Entry 5F2O (X-ray diffraction, 1.85 A resolution); this record covers chains A and B.

Chain A (and B):
Name: fatty acid O-methyltransferase
From: Mycobacterium marinum (strain ATCC BAA-535 / M)
Notes: chain B of this document is another copy of the same molecule, construct and numbering; everything in this record applies to it too
Reference sequence: B2HHT4 (B2HHT4_MYCMM); residue numbers follow UniProt; this construct covers 1-368
Chain sequence (368 residues; each row starts with the number of its first residue):
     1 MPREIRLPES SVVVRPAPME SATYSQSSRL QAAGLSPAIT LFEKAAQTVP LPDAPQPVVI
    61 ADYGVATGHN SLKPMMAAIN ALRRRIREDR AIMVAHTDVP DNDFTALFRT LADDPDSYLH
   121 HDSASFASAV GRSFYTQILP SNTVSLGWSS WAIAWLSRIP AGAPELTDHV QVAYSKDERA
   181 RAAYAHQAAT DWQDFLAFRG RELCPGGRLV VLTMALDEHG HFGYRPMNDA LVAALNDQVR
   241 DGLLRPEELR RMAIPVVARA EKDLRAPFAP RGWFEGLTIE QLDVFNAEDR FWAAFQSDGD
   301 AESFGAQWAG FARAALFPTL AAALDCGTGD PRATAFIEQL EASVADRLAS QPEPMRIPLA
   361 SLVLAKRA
Not modelled in the structure: 1-10 (chain B: 1-11, 368)
Construct notes: engineered mutation Ala-154 (Gln in B2HHT4)
Small-molecule neighbours:
  - (3S)-3-oxidanyldecanoic acid (5UF): Met-19, Tyr-24, Gln-31, Trp-151, Trp-155, Val-170, Gln-171, Met-214, Phe-222, Tyr-224, Met-227, Asn-228, Phe-311, Ala-315, Leu-316
  - S-adenosylhomocysteine (SAH): Pro-18, Met-19, Tyr-24, Gln-31, Leu-35, Gly-64, Val-65, Ala-66, Asn-70, Asp-98, Val-99, Asn-102, Ser-133, Phe-134, Tyr-135, Ser-150, Trp-151, Ala-152, Trp-155

How chain A and chain B interact:
Pairs across the interface (44):
  Asp-53(A) / Gln-56(B)
  Ala-54(A) / Gln-56(B)  hydrogen bond (backbone-side chain)
  Pro-55(A) / Gln-56(B)
  Pro-55(A) / Asn-142(B)
  Pro-55(A) / Thr-143(B)
  Gln-56(A) / Gln-56(B)
  Gln-56(A) / Pro-57(B)
  Pro-57(A) / Pro-140(B)  hydrophobic
  Ala-91(A) / Pro-140(B)  hydrophobic
  Met-93(A) / Pro-140(B)
  Pro-100(A) / Thr-105(B)  hydrogen bond (backbone-side chain)
  Pro-100(A) / Phe-108(B)  hydrophobic
  Asp-101(A) / Thr-105(B)
  Asp-101(A) / Arg-109(B)  salt bridge
  Asn-102(A) / Thr-105(B)  hydrogen bond (backbone-side chain)
  Phe-104(A) / Phe-108(B)  hydrophobic
  Thr-105(A) / Pro-100(B)  hydrogen bond (side chain-backbone)
  Thr-105(A) / Asp-101(B)
  Thr-105(A) / Asn-102(B)  hydrogen bond (side chain-backbone)
  Phe-108(A) / Ala-129(B)
  Phe-108(A) / Val-130(B)  hydrophobic
  Phe-108(A) / Gly-131(B)
  Arg-109(A) / Asp-101(B)  salt bridge
  Leu-119(A) / Arg-132(B)
  Phe-126(A) / Arg-132(B)
  Phe-126(A) / Gln-137(B)
  Phe-126(A) / Ile-138(B)
  Phe-126(A) / Leu-139(B)
  Phe-126(A) / Pro-140(B)  hydrophobic
  Ala-127(A) / Val-130(B)
  Ser-128(A) / Ala-129(B)
  Ala-129(A) / Phe-108(B)
  Ala-129(A) / Ser-128(B)
  Ala-129(A) / Ala-129(B)  hydrogen bond (backbone-backbone)
  Val-130(A) / Ala-127(B)
  Gly-131(A) / Phe-108(B)
  Arg-132(A) / Leu-119(B)
  Gln-137(A) / Phe-126(B)
  Ile-138(A) / Phe-126(B)
  Leu-139(A) / Phe-126(B)
  Pro-140(A) / Ala-91(B)  hydrophobic
  Pro-140(A) / Met-93(B)
  Pro-140(A) / Phe-126(B)  hydrophobic
  Thr-143(A) / Pro-57(B)
Also at the interface, not in a pair above, chain B (26 interface residues in all): Phe-104, Ser-141

In short:
Chain A and chain B form an interface of 27 and 26 residues respectively; the contacts include 6 hydrogen
bonds and 2 salt bridges. Among the polar pairs are Asp-101(A)/Arg-109(B), Ala-54(A)/Gln-56(B) and
Pro-100(A)/Thr-105(B). Ligands of chain A: S-adenosylhomocysteine and (3S)-3-oxidanyldecanoic acid.
Both chains are fatty acid O-methyltransferase (Mycobacterium marinum (strain ATCC BAA-535 / M)). Entry 5F2O
(Crystal structure of mycobacterial fatty acid O-methyltransferase Q154A mutant in complex with SAH and
3-hydroxy-decanoate) was determined by X-ray diffraction (same publication as 5F2K).
